PDB entry 7FJS | X-ray diffraction, 2.90 A resolution | chains A and C of the 6 polymer chains in the assembly

# Chain A
Molecule: T6 light chain
Organism: Homo sapiens
Sequence (327 residues; row label = number of the first residue in the row; numbers below 1 keep their minus sign (Arg-106 is residue -106)):
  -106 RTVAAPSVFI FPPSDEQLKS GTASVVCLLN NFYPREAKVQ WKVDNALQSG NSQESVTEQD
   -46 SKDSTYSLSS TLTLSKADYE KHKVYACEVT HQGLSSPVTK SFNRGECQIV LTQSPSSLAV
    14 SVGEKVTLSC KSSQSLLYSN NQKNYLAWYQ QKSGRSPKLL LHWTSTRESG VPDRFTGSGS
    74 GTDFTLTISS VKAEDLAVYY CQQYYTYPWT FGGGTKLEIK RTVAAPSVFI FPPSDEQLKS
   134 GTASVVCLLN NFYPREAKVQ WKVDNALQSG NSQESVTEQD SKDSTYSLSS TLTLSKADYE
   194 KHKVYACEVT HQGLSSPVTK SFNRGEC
Disordered / not traced: -106 to 0, 220
Disulfides: Cys23-Cys94, Cys140-Cys200

# Chain C
Molecule: T6 heavy chain
Organism: Homo sapiens
Sequence (216 residues; row label = number of the first residue in the row):
     1 QVQLQQPGTE LVNPGASLKM SCKTSGYRFT SYIIHWVKQT PGQGLEWIGA IFPENDDTSY
    61 SQKFKGKATL TTDTSSSTAY MQLSSLTSED SAVYYCARDG ENVLDYWGQG TSVTVSSAST
   121 KGPSVFPLAP SSKSTSGGTA ALGCLVKDYF PEPVTVSWNS GALTSGVHTF PAVLQSSGLY
   181 SLSSVVTVPS SSLGTQTYIC NVNHKPSNTK VDKRVE
Disordered / not traced: 216
Disulfides: Cys22-Cys96, Cys144-Cys200

# How chain A and chain C interact
Residue-residue contacts (70):
  Tyr42(A) with Val103(C); Leu104(C); Trp107(C)
  Gln44(A) with Gln39(C), hydrogen bond; Tyr95(C), hydrogen bond
  Arg48(A) with Tyr95(C), hydrogen bond (backbone-side chain)
  Ser49(A) with Tyr95(C); Gly108(C)
  Pro50(A) with Leu45(C), hydrophobic; Trp107(C)
  Leu52(A) with Asn102(C); Val103(C); Leu104(C); Asp105(C)
  His55(A) with Glu101(C); Asn102(C)
  Glu61(A) with Asn102(C), hydrogen bond
  Tyr93(A) with Gln39(C), hydrogen bond; Gln43(C); Gly44(C); Leu45(C), hydrophobic
  Gln95(A) with Val103(C)
  Tyr97(A) with Val103(C)
  Tyr100(A) with Ile33(C); His35(C); Trp47(C), hydrophobic; Ser59(C)
  Pro101(A) with Trp47(C), hydrophobic
  Trp102(A) with His35(C); Trp47(C); Asp99(C); Val103(C), hydrophobic; Leu104(C), hydrophobic
  Phe104(A) with Val37(C), hydrophobic; Leu45(C)
  Phe122(A) with Ser136(C); Ala141(C), hydrophobic
  Ile123(A) with Ser131(C); Lys133(C)
  Phe124(A) with Leu128(C), hydrophobic; Ala129(C); Ala141(C)
  Ser127(A) with Phe126(C); Pro127(C)
  Glu129(A) with Pro127(C); Lys213(C), salt bridge
  Gln130(A) with Phe126(C); Lys147(C)
  Ser137(A) with Lys147(C)
  Val139(A) with Leu128(C), hydrophobic
  Leu141(A) with Phe170(C), hydrophobic; Val185(C), hydrophobic
  Asn143(A) with His168(C); Thr187(C)
  Asn144(A) with His168(C), hydrogen bond
  Gln166(A) with Val173(C); Leu174(C), hydrogen bond (side chain-backbone); Gln175(C)
  Glu167(A) with Val173(C)
  Ser168(A) with Phe170(C); Pro171(C), hydrogen bond (side chain-backbone); Val173(C)
  Val169(A) with Pro171(C)
  Thr170(A) with Phe170(C)
  Ser180(A) with His168(C); Phe170(C)
  Leu181(A) with Phe170(C)
  Ser182(A) with Phe170(C)
  Thr186(A) with Lys147(C)
  Lys213(A) with Lys133(C)
Interface residues without a listed pair, chain A (42 interface residues in all): Gly106, Pro125, Ser133, Thr135, Asp173, Phe215
Interface residues without a listed pair, chain C (44 interface residues in all): Tyr60, Ser61, Gln109, Val125, Leu142, Leu145, Thr169, Ser183

# Overview
The interface between chain A and chain C involves 42 residues on one side and 44 on the other; the contacts
include 8 hydrogen bonds and 1 salt bridge. Polar pairs include Glu129(A)-Lys213(C), Gln44(A)-Gln39(C) and
Gln44(A)-Tyr95(C).
Chain A is T6 light chain and chain C is T6 heavy chain, both from Homo sapiens; the structure, Crystal
structure of T6 Fab bound to theSARS-CoV-2 RBD of B.1.351, was determined by X-ray diffraction together with
7FJN and 7FJO from the same study.
